PDB entry 9II7 | electron microscopy, 3.50 A resolution | chains N and b of the 24 polymer chains in the assembly

[Chain N]
Molecule: 198-nt DNA strand
From: synthetic construct
Sequence (198 nucleotides; row label = number of the first residue in the row; numbers below 1 keep their minus sign (DG-126 is residue -126)):
  -126 GCTTACGTCAGTCTGGCCATCTTTGTGTTTGGTGTGTTTGGGTGGTGGCC
   -76 GTTTTCGTTGTTTTTTTCTGTCTCGTGCCTGGTGTCTTGGGTGTAATCCC
   -26 CTTGGCGGTTAAAACGCGGGGGACAGCGCGTACGTGCGTTTAAGCGGTGC
    24 TAGAGCTGTCTACGACCAATTGAGCGGCCTCGGCACCGGGATTCTGAT
Unresolved in the structure: -126 to -56, -37 to -33, 59-71

[Chain b]
Name: Histone H4
From: Homo sapiens
UniProtKB: P62805 (H4_HUMAN); residues 0-102 here correspond to UniProt positions 1-103 (UniProt number = residue number + 1)
Sequence (103 residues; row label = number of the first residue in the row; numbering starts at 0):
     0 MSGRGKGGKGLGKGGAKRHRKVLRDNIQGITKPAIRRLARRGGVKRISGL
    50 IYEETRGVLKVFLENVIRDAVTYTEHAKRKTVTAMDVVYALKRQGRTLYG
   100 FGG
Unresolved in the structure: 0-24, 101-102
Curated features (UniProtKB/Swiss-Prot):
  - DNA-binding region: Lys16 to Lys20
  - modified residue: Ser1 (N-acetylserine), Arg3 (Asymmetric dimethylarginine), Lys5 (N6-(2-hydroxyisobutyryl)lysine), Lys8 (N6-(2-hydroxyisobutyryl)lysine), Lys12 (N6-(2-hydroxyisobutyryl)lysine), Lys16 (N6-(2-hydroxyisobutyryl)lysine), Lys20 (N6,N6,N6-trimethyllysine), Lys31 (N6-(2-hydroxyisobutyryl)lysine), Lys44 (N6-(2-hydroxyisobutyryl)lysine), Ser47 (Phosphoserine), Tyr51 (Phosphotyrosine), Lys59 (N6-(2-hydroxyisobutyryl)lysine), Lys77 (N6-(2-hydroxyisobutyryl)lysine), Lys79 (N6-(2-hydroxyisobutyryl)lysine), Thr80 (Phosphothreonine), Tyr88 (Phosphotyrosine), Lys91 (N6-(2-hydroxyisobutyryl)lysine)
  - cross-link (Glycyl lysine isopeptide (Lys-Gly)): Lys12 (interchain with G-Cter in SUMO2), Lys20 (interchain with G-Cter in SUMO2), Lys31 (interchain with G-Cter in SUMO2), Lys59 (interchain with G-Cter in SUMO2), Lys79 (interchain with G-Cter in SUMO2), Lys91 (interchain with G-Cter in SUMO2)

[How chain N and chain b interact]
Contacting residue pairs (11; chain N residue first):
  DG7(N) with Arg45(b), hydrogen bond to the sugar; Ile46(b), phosphate contact; Ser47(b), phosphate contact; Gly48(b), hydrogen bond to the phosphate
  DT8(N) with Lys31(b), base contact; Arg35(b), base contact; Lys44(b), sugar contact; Arg45(b), phosphate contact; Ile46(b), hydrogen bond to the phosphate; Tyr51(b), phosphate contact
  DG9(N) with Arg39(b), salt bridge to the phosphate
Interface residues without a listed pair, chain N (4 interface residues in all): DG28
Interface residues without a listed pair, chain b (10 interface residues in all): Arg78

[Overview]
4 residues of chain N face 10 of chain b across their interface; the contacts include 3 hydrogen bonds and 1
salt bridge. Among the polar pairs are DG7(N)-Arg45(b), DG7(N)-Gly48(b) and DT8(N)-Ile46(b). Curated
annotation (UniProt) lists a DNA-binding region on chain b.
Here chain N is a 198-nt DNA strand (synthetic construct) and chain b is Histone H4 (Homo sapiens). Entry 9II7
(RNA polymerase II elongation complex stalled at SHL(-1) of the nucleosome containing histone variant H2A.B)
was determined by electron microscopy.
